PDB entry 4JPW | X-ray diffraction, 2.90 A resolution | chains G and H of the 3 polymer chains in the assembly

Chain G:
Name: HIV-1 clade A/E strain 73TH057 GP120 with mutation H375S
From: Human immunodeficiency virus 1
Notes: engineered mutation(s): H375S
Sequence (353 residues; each row starts with the number of its first residue; note: 96 numbers in that range are skipped by the numbering (no residue carries them; nothing is unmodelled there)):
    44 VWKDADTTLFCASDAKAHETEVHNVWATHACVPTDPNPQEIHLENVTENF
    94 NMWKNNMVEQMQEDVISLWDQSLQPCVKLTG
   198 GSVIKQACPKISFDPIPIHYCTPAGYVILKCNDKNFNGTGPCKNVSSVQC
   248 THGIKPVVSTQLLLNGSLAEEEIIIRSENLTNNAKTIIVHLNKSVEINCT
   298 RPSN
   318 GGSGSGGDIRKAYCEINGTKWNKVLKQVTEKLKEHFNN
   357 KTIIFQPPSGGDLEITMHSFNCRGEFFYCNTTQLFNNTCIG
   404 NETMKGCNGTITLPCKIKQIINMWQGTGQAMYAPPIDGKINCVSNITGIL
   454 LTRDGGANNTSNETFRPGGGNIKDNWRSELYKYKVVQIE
Unresolved in the structure: 318-323, 404-405
Disulfide bonds: Cys54-Cys74, Cys119-Cys205, Cys218-Cys247, Cys228-Cys239, Cys296-Cys331, Cys378-Cys445, Cys385-Cys418, Cys395-Cys410
Glycans and other covalent adducts: N-acetylglucosamine (NAG) linked to Asn234, Asn241, Asn262, Asn276, Asn289, Asn295, Asn334, Asn386, Asn392, Asn448

Chain H:
Name: Heavy chain of antibody 12A21
From: Homo sapiens
Notes: antibody fragment or engineered binder
Sequence (225 residues; numbered 1 to 216 plus 12 insertion-coded residues; 3 numbers in that range are skipped by the numbering (no residue carries them; nothing is unmodelled there); the number before each row is that of its first residue; a row labelled like 52A-52B holds insertion residues (52A, then the next letters in order)):
     1 SQHLVQSGTQVKKPGASVRVSCQASGYTF
    31 TNYIL
   35A H
    36 WWRQAPGQGLEWMGLIK
52A-52B PV
    54 FGAVNYARQFQGRIQLTRDIYREIAFLDL
82A-82C SGL
    83 RSDDTAVYYCARDESGD
100A-100F DLKWHL
   101 HPWGQGTQVIVSPASTKGPSVFPLAPSSKSTSGGTAALGCLVKDYFPEPV
   151 TVSWNSGALTSGVHTFPAVLQSSGLYSLSSVVTVPSSSLGTQTYICNVNH
   201 KPSNTKVDKKVEPKSC
Unresolved in the structure: 1, 216
Disulfide bonds: Cys22-Cys92, Cys140-Cys196

Chain G / chain H interface:
Pairs across the interface (44):
  Leu122(G) with Tyr74(H), hydrogen bond (backbone-side chain)
  Gly124(G) with Tyr74(H)
  Asn279(G) with Leu100B(H), hydrogen bond (side chain-backbone); Trp100D(H), hydrogen bond
  Asn280(G) with Trp47(H); Asn58(H), hydrogen bond (backbone-side chain)
  Ala281(G) with Leu50(H), hydrophobic; Lys52(H), hydrogen bond (backbone-side chain); Leu100B(H); Trp100D(H)
  Lys282(G) with Asp100A(H), hydrogen bond (side chain-backbone); Leu100B(H)
  Ser365(G) with Val57(H); Tyr59(H)
  Gly366(G) with Val57(H)
  Gly367(G) with Phe54(H); Gly55(H)
  Asp368(G) with Phe54(H), hydrogen bond (backbone-backbone); Arg71(H), salt bridge
  Glu370(G) with Phe54(H)
  Ile371(G) with Phe54(H); Ala56(H), hydrophobic
  Asn425(G) with Phe54(H)
  Trp427(G) with Phe54(H), hydrophobic
  Gly429(G) with Thr31(H)
  Gly431(G) with Tyr74(H)
  Gln432(G) with Tyr74(H), hydrogen bond (backbone-side chain)
  Thr455(G) with Asn58(H)
  Arg456(G) with Asn58(H), hydrogen bond (backbone-side chain)
  Asp457(G) with Asn58(H); Gln64(H)
  Gly458(G) with Asn58(H); Ala60(H); Arg61(H), hydrogen bond (backbone-backbone)
  Gly459(G) with Arg61(H); Gln62(H)
  Ala460(G) with Arg61(H); Gln62(H), hydrogen bond (backbone-side chain)
  Asn462(G) with Arg61(H)
  Arg469(G) with Gln64(H)
  Gly473(G) with Phe54(H)
  Asn474(G) with Asp99(H), hydrogen bond
  Lys476(G) with Asp99(H), salt bridge
  Arg480(G) with Asp99(H), salt bridge
Also at the interface, not in a pair above, chain G (33 interface residues in all): Thr123, Thr283, Met426, Asn465
Also at the interface, not in a pair above, chain H (22 interface residues in all): Val52B, Ile73

Overview:
Chain G and chain H form an interface of 33 and 22 residues respectively; the contacts include 12 hydrogen
bonds and 3 salt bridges. Polar pairs include Asp368(G)-Arg71(H), Lys476(G)-Asp99(H) and Arg480(G)-Asp99(H).
Covalently linked N-acetylglucosamine: at Asn234(G), Asn241(G), Asn262(G), Asn276(G), Asn289(G) and Asn295(G)
and 4 more.
Chain G is HIV-1 clade A/E strain 73TH057 GP120 with mutation H375S (Human immunodeficiency virus 1) and chain
H is Heavy chain of antibody 12A21 (Homo sapiens); the structure, Crystal structure of broadly and potently
neutralizing antibody 12a21 in complex with hiv-1 strain 93th057 gp120 ..., was determined by X-ray
diffraction (same publication as 4GW4 and 4JPV).
